Entry 5I39 (X-ray diffraction, 1.20 A resolution); this record covers chain A.

# Chain A
Name: L-amino acid deaminase
Organism: Proteus vulgaris
Notes: fragment: with deletion of residues 326-375
Reference sequence: Q9LCB2 (Q9LCB2_PROVU); the construct has insertions or renumbered stretches relative to UniProt, so the offset changes along the chain: 30-318 = UniProt 30-318; 365-371 = UniProt 319-325; 376-471 = UniProt 376-471
Chain sequence (408 residues; row label = number of the first residue in the row; note: 46 numbers in that range are skipped by the numbering (no residue carries them; nothing is unmodelled there)):
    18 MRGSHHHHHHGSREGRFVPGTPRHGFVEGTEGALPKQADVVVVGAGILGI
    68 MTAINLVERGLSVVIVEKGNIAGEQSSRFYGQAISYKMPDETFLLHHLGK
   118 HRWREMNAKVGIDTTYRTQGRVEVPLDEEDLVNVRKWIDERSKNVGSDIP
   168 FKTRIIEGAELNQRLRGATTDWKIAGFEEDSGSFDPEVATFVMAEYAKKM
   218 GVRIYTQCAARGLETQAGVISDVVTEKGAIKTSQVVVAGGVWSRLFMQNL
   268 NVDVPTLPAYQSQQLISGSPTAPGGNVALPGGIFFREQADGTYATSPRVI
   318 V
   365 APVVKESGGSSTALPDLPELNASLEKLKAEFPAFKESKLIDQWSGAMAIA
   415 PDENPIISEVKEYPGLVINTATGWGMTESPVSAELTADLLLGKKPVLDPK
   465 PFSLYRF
Unresolved in the structure: 18-30, 365-376
Construct notes: expression tag (18-29); linker (372-375)
Modified positions: Mse18 (selenomethionine); Mse68, Mse105, Mse123, Mse210, Mse217, Mse264, Mse411, Mse440 (selenomethionine; parent Met)

# Overview
Chain A is L-amino acid deaminase (Proteus vulgaris); the structure, High resolution structure of L-amino acid
deaminase from Proteus vulgaris with the deletion of the specific ..., was determined by X-ray diffraction
(same publication as 5HXW).
